3O8O - chains A and B of the 4 polymer chains in the assembly; structure by X-ray diffraction, 2.90 A resolution.

[Chain A]
Name: 6-phosphofructokinase subunit alpha
Source organism: Saccharomyces cerevisiae
Notes: EC 2.7.1.11
Reference sequence: P16861 (K6PF1_YEAST); residues 201-987 here = UniProt positions 201-987
Sequence (787 residues; row label = number of the first residue in the row):
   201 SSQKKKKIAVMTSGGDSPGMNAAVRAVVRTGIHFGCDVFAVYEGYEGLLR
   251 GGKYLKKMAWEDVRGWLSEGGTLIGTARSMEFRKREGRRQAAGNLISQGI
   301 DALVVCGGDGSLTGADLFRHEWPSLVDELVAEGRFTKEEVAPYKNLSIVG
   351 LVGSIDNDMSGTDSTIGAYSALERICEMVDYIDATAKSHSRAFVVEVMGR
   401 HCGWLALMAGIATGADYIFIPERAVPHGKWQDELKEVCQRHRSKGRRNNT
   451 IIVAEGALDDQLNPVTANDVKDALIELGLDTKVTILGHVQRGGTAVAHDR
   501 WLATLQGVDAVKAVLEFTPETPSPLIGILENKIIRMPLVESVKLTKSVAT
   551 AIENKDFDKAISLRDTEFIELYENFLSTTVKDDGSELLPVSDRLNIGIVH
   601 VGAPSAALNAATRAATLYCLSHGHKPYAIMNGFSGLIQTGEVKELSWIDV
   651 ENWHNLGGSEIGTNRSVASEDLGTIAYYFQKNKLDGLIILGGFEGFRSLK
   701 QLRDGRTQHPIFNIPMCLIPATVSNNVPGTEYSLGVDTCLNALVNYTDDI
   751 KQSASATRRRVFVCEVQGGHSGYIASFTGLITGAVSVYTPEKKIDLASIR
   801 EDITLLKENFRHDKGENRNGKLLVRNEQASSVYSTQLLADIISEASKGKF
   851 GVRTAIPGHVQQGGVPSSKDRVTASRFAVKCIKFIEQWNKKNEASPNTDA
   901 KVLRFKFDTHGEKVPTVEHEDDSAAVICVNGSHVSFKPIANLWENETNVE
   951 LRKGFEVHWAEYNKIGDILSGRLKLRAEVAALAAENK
Not modelled in the structure: 201-204, 894-919, 981-987
Swiss-Prot annotation at these positions:
  - region: Lys581 to Leu594 (Interdomain linker)
  - active site: Asp356 (Proton acceptor)
  - binding site (ATP): Gly215, Arg278, Ser279, Gly308 to Ser311
  - binding site (Mg(2+)): Asp309
  - binding site (beta-D-fructose 6-phosphate): Ser354 to Asp356, Arg391, Met398 to Arg400, Glu455, Lys482, His488 to Arg491
  - binding site (beta-D-fructose 2,6-bisphosphate): Arg665, Thr722 to Asn726, Arg760, Gln767 to Gly769, Glu827, Arg853, His859 to Gln862, Arg952
  - modified residue: Ser217 (Phosphoserine), Thr450 (Phosphothreonine)
  - cross-link: Lys625 (Glycyl lysine isopeptide (Lys-Gly) (interchain with G-Cter in ubiquitin))
  - mutagenesis: Asp309 (D309T: Reduces maximal activity of the holoenzyme by 50%. Completely abolishes catalytic activity; when associated with 'S-348' in subunit beta), Asp356 (D356S: Reduces maximal activity of the holoenzyme by 50%. Completely abolishes catalytic activity; when associated with 'S-348' in subunit beta), Arg447 (R447S: Reduces maximal activity of the holoenzyme by less than 25%), His488 (H488S: Increases the KM for fructose 6-phosphate 20 fold), Ser724 (S724D: Abolishes sensitivity of the holoenzyme to fructose 2,6-bisphosphate activation; when associated with 'D-718' in subunit beta), Pro728 (P728L: Drastically reduces sensitivity of the holoenzyme to ATP inhibition), His859 (H859S: Reduces sensitivity of the holoenzyme to fructose 2,6-bisphosphate activation; when associated with 'S-853' in subunit beta)
Ligand contacts:
  - 6-O-phosphono-beta-D-fructofuranose (F6P): Ser354, Ile355, Asp356, Met398, Gly399, Arg400, Glu455, His488, Arg491
  - 2,6-di-O-phosphono-beta-D-fructofuranose (FDP): Ala603, Arg665, Thr722, Val723, Ser724, Asn726, Gln767, Gly768, Gly769, Glu827, His859, Gln862, Arg952
Reported in the primary citation:
  - binding site for 6-O-phosphono-beta-D-fructofuranose: Arg391, His488
  - binding site for 2,6-di-O-phosphono-beta-D-fructofuranose: Arg665, His859, Arg952
  - contacts within the chain: Arg665-Glu694, Glu694-Arg952
  - conformationally variable residues (order/disorder transition): Ala894 to His919

[Chain B]
Name: 6-phosphofructokinase subunit beta
Source organism: Saccharomyces cerevisiae
Notes: EC 2.7.1.11
Reference sequence: P16862 (K6PF2_YEAST); residue numbers follow UniProt; this construct covers 194-959
Sequence (766 residues; row label = number of the first residue in the row):
   194 RPQKAIAVMTSGGDAPGMNSNVRAIVRSAIFKGCRAFVVMEGYEGLVRGG
   244 PEYIKEFHWEDVRGWSAEGGTNIGTARCMEFKKREGRLLGAQHLIEAGVD
   294 ALIVCGGDGSLTGADLFRSEWPSLIEELLKTNRISNEQYERMKHLNICGT
   344 VGSIDNDMSTTDATIGAYSALDRICKAIDYVEATANSHSRAFVVEVMGRN
   394 CGWLALLAGIATSADYIFIPEKPATSSEWQDQMCDIVSKHRSRGKRTTIV
   444 VVAEGAIAADLTPISPSDVHKVLVDRLGLDTRITTLGHVQRGGTAVAYDR
   494 ILATLQGLEAVNAVLESTPDTPSPLIAVNENKIVRKPLMESVKLTKAVAE
   544 AIQAKDFKRAMSLRDTEFIEHLNNFMAINSADHNEPKLPKDKRLKIAIVN
   594 VGAPAGGINSAVYSMATYCMSQGHRPYAIYNGWSGLARHESVRSLNWKDM
   644 LGWQSRGGSEIGTNRVTPEEADLGMIAYYFQKYEFDGLIIVGGFEAFESL
   694 HQLERARESYPAFRIPMVLIPATLSNNVPGTEYSLGSDTALNALMEYCDV
   744 VKQSASSTRGRAFVVDCQGGNSGYLATYASLAVGAQVSYVPEEGISLEQL
   794 SEDIEYLAQSFEKAEGRGRFGKLILKSTNASKALSATKLAEVITAEADGR
   844 FDAKPAYPGHVQQGGLPSPIDRTRATRMAIKAVGFIKDNQAAIAEARAAE
   894 ENFNADDKTISDTAAVVGVKGSHVVYNSIRQLYDYETEVSMRMPKVIHWQ
   944 ATRLIADHLVGRKRVD
Not modelled in the structure: 194, 958-959
Swiss-Prot annotation at these positions:
  - region: Ala574 to Leu587 (Interdomain linker)
  - active site: Asp348 (Proton acceptor)
  - binding site (ATP): Gly206, Arg270, Cys271, Gly300 to Ser303
  - binding site (Mg(2+)): Asp301
  - binding site (beta-D-fructose 6-phosphate): Ser346 to Asp348, Arg383, Met390 to Arg392, Glu447, Arg475, His481 to Arg484
  - binding site (beta-D-fructose 2,6-bisphosphate): Arg658, Thr716 to Asn720, Arg754, Gln761 to Gly763, Lys847, His853 to Gln856, Arg935
  - modified residue: Ser803 (Phosphoserine)
  - mutagenesis: Asp301 (D301T: Reduces maximal activity of the holoenzyme by 30%), Asp348 (D348S: Reduces maximal activity of the holoenzyme by 50%. Completely abolishes catalytic activity; when associated with 'T-309' or 'S-356' in subunit alpha), Arg439 (R439V: Reduces maximal activity of the holoenzyme by less than 25%), His481 (H481S: Increases the KM for fructose 6-phosphate 50 fold), Ser718 (S718D: Abolishes sensitivity of the holoenzyme to fructose 2,6-bisphosphate activation; when associated with 'D-724' in subunit alpha), Pro722 (P722L: Drastically reduces sensitivity of the holoenzyme to ATP inhibition), His853 (H853S: Reduces sensitivity of the holoenzyme to fructose 2,6-bisphosphate activation; when associated with 'S-859' in subunit alpha)
Ligand contacts:
  - 6-O-phosphono-beta-D-fructofuranose (F6P): Gly206, Ser346, Ile347, Asp348, Met390, Gly391, Arg392, Glu447, His481, Arg484
  - 2,6-di-O-phosphono-beta-D-fructofuranose (FDP): Ala596, Arg658, Thr716, Leu717, Ser718, Asn720, Gln761, Gly762, Gly763, His853, Gln856, Arg935
Reported in the primary citation:
  - binding site for 6-O-phosphono-beta-D-fructofuranose: Arg383, His481
  - binding site for 2,6-di-O-phosphono-beta-D-fructofuranose: Arg658, His853, Arg935
  - contacts within the chain: Arg658-Glu688, Glu688-Arg935

[Interface between chain A and chain B]
Pairs across the interface (112):
  Gly214(A) - His381(B)  hydrogen bond (backbone-side chain)
  Gly215(A) - His381(B)
  Asp216(A) - Ala376(B)
  Asp216(A) - Thr377(B)  hydrogen bond
  Asp216(A) - Ser380(B)  hydrogen bond
  Asp216(A) - His381(B)
  Glu243(A) - Arg439(B)  salt bridge
  Gly271(A) - Ala376(B)
  Gly271(A) - Ser380(B)
  Thr272(A) - Ser380(B)  hydrogen bond (backbone-side chain)
  Gly275(A) - Ser380(B)
  Gly275(A) - Arg439(B)
  Thr276(A) - Ser380(B)  hydrogen bond (backbone-backbone)
  Thr276(A) - His381(B)
  Arg374(A) - Tyr373(B)
  Glu377(A) - Tyr373(B)  hydrogen bond
  Met378(A) - Val482(B)  hydrophobic
  Tyr381(A) - Arg366(B)
  Tyr381(A) - Lys369(B)
  Tyr381(A) - Gly485(B)
  Tyr381(A) - Gly486(B)
  Ala384(A) - Asp207(B)
  Ala384(A) - Gly262(B)
  Ala384(A) - Gly263(B)
  Thr385(A) - Asp207(B)  hydrogen bond
  Thr385(A) - Arg484(B)
  Lys387(A) - Gly262(B)  hydrogen bond (side chain-backbone)
  Lys387(A) - Asn265(B)  hydrogen bond
  Ser388(A) - Asp207(B)  hydrogen bond
  Ser388(A) - Gly263(B)
  Ser388(A) - Thr264(B)  hydrogen bond (side chain-backbone)
  Ser388(A) - Gly267(B)
  Ser388(A) - Thr268(B)  hydrogen bond (backbone-backbone)
  His389(A) - Gly205(B)
  His389(A) - Gly206(B)
  His389(A) - Asp207(B)  salt bridge
  His389(A) - Thr268(B)  hydrogen bond (side chain-backbone)
  His389(A) - Arg484(B)  hydrogen bond
  Ser390(A) - Glu234(B)
  Arg391(A) - His481(B)
  Phe393(A) - His481(B)
  Arg447(A) - Glu234(B)  salt bridge
  Asp480(A) - Arg270(B)  salt bridge
  Lys482(A) - His481(B)
  Thr484(A) - Leu479(B)
  Ile485(A) - Thr478(B)
  His488(A) - Thr377(B)
  His488(A) - Phe385(B)
  Val489(A) - Ala370(B)  hydrophobic
  Val489(A) - Tyr373(B)  hydrophobic
  Arg491(A) - Thr377(B)  hydrogen bond
  Arg491(A) - His381(B)
  Gly492(A) - Tyr373(B)
  Gly493(A) - Tyr373(B)
  Pro604(A) - Ser747(B)
  Pro604(A) - Ser750(B)
  Pro604(A) - Thr751(B)
  Asn631(A) - Arg752(B)
  Asn631(A) - Gly809(B)
  Leu656(A) - Arg812(B)
  Gly657(A) - Gln746(B)  hydrogen bond (backbone-side chain)
  Gly658(A) - Gln746(B)
  Gly658(A) - Ser750(B)
  Ser659(A) - Ser750(B)  hydrogen bond (backbone-side chain)
  Ser659(A) - Arg752(B)  hydrogen bond (backbone-side chain)
  Glu660(A) - Arg752(B)  hydrogen bond (backbone-side chain)
  Glu660(A) - Arg812(B)  salt bridge
  Ile661(A) - Arg752(B)
  Gly662(A) - Ser750(B)
  Gly662(A) - Arg752(B)
  Thr663(A) - Ser750(B)  hydrogen bond (backbone-backbone)
  Thr663(A) - Thr751(B)
  Tyr746(A) - Tyr850(B)
  Tyr746(A) - Pro851(B)  hydrogen bond (side chain-backbone)
  Tyr746(A) - Val854(B)  hydrophobic
  Asp749(A) - Gly857(B)
  Asp749(A) - Gly858(B)  hydrogen bond (side chain-backbone)
  Ile750(A) - His853(B)
  Ile750(A) - Val854(B)
  Gln752(A) - Gly650(B)
  Gln752(A) - Gly651(B)
  Gln752(A) - Gly857(B)  hydrogen bond (side chain-backbone)
  Gln752(A) - Gly858(B)  hydrogen bond (side chain-backbone)
  Ser753(A) - Pro597(B)
  Ser753(A) - His853(B)
  Ser753(A) - Gln856(B)  hydrogen bond
  Ala756(A) - Pro597(B)  hydrophobic
  Ala756(A) - Gly651(B)
  Ala756(A) - Ser652(B)
  Ala756(A) - Gly655(B)
  Ala756(A) - Thr656(B)  hydrogen bond (backbone-backbone)
  Thr757(A) - Pro597(B)
  Thr757(A) - Thr656(B)
  Arg758(A) - Asn624(B)
  Arg758(A) - Ser652(B)  hydrogen bond (side chain-backbone)
  Arg758(A) - Glu653(B)
  Arg758(A) - Ile654(B)
  Arg758(A) - Gly655(B)
  Phe762(A) - His853(B)
  Glu816(A) - Asn624(B)  hydrogen bond
  Asn817(A) - Glu653(B)
  Arg853(A) - His853(B)
  Ile856(A) - Tyr850(B)
  Pro857(A) - Tyr740(B)  hydrogen bond (backbone-side chain)
  His859(A) - Phe756(B)
  Val860(A) - Tyr740(B)  hydrophobic
  Val860(A) - Val743(B)  hydrophobic
  Gln862(A) - Ser747(B)  hydrogen bond
  Gly863(A) - Val743(B)
  Gly863(A) - Gln746(B)  hydrogen bond (backbone-side chain)
  Gly864(A) - Val743(B)
  Gly864(A) - Gln746(B)  hydrogen bond (backbone-side chain)
Interface residues without a listed pair, chain A (62 interface residues in all): Gly270, Ile382, Leu486
Interface residues without a listed pair, chain B (61 interface residues in all): Val374, Ser382, Arg475, Thr477, Val744, Gly811, Pro848
The authors on this interface:
  - pairs named by the authors: His389(A)-Gly205(B), His389(A)-Gly206(B), His381(B)-Gly214(A), His381(B)-Gly215(A)

[Overview]
62 residues of chain A and 61 residues of chain B are in contact, with 32 hydrogen bonds and 5 salt bridges.
Among the polar pairs are Glu243(A)-Arg439(B), His389(A)-Asp207(B) and Arg447(A)-Glu234(B). The authors report
contacts between His389(A) and Gly205(B), His389(A) and Gly206(B) and His381(B) and Gly214(A) among others.
From the paper: a binding site for 2,6-di-O-phosphono-beta-D-fructofuranose at Arg665(A), His859(A) and
Arg658(B) among others; a binding site for 6-O-phosphono-beta-D-fructofuranose at Arg391(A), His488(A) and
Arg383(B) among others.
Here chain A is 6-phosphofructokinase subunit alpha and chain B is 6-phosphofructokinase subunit beta, both
from Saccharomyces cerevisiae. Entry 3O8O (Structure of phosphofructokinase from Saccharomyces cerevisiae) was
determined by X-ray diffraction (same publication as 3O8L and 3O8N).
